9JX2 - chain A; structure by X-ray diffraction, 2.00 A resolution.

Chain A:
Molecule: Red fluorescent protein drFP583
Organism: Discosoma sp
Reference sequence: Q9U6Y8 (RFP_DISSP); numbering as in UniProt; present here: 8-65, 69-221
Amino-acid sequence (271 residues; row label = number of the first residue in the row; numbers below 1 keep their minus sign (Met-39 is residue -39)):
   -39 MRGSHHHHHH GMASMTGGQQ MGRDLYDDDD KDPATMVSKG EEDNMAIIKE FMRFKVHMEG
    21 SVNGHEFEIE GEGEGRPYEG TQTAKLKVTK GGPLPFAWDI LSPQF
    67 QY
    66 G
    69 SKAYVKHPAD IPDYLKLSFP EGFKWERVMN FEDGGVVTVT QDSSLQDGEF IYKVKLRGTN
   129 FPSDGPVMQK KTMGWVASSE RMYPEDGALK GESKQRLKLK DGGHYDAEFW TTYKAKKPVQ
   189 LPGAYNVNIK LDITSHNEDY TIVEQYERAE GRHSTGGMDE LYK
Not modelled in the structure: -39 to 5, 223-231
Covalently attached groups: covalent link Phe65-Gln67; covalent link Phe65-Tyr68; covalent link Gly66-Ser69, Gln67-Ser69
Modified / non-standard residues: Gly66 (chromophore; QYX); Gln67 (chromophore; Q2K); Tyr68 (chromophore; QIP)
Differences from the reference sequence: initiating methionine (-39); expression tag (-38 to 7, 222-231); engineered mutation His17 (Arg in Q9U6Y8), Ser21 (Thr in Q9U6Y8), Thr41 (His in Q9U6Y8), Gln42 (Asn in Q9U6Y8), Ala44 (Val in Q9U6Y8), Ala71 (Val in Q9U6Y8), Leu83 (Lys in Q9U6Y8), Glu117 (Cys in Q9U6Y8), Leu124 (Phe in Q9U6Y8), Arg125 (Ile in Q9U6Y8), Thr127 (Val in Q9U6Y8), Val144 (Glu in Q9U6Y8), Ser147 (Thr in Q9U6Y8), Met150 (Leu in Q9U6Y8), Glu153 (Arg in Q9U6Y8), Ala156 (Val in Q9U6Y8), Ser161 (Ile in Q9U6Y8), Lys162 (His in Q9U6Y8), Gln163 (Lys in Q9U6Y8), Arg164 (Ala in Q9U6Y8), Asp174 (Leu in Q9U6Y8), Ala175 (Val in Q9U6Y8), Trp178 (Lys in Q9U6Y8), Thr179 (Ser in Q9U6Y8), Thr180 (Ile in Q9U6Y8), Lys182 (Met in Q9U6Y8), Ala192 (Tyr in Q9U6Y8), Asn194 (Tyr in Q9U6Y8), Asn196 (Asp in Q9U6Y8), Ile197 (Ser in Q9U6Y8), Ala217 (Thr in Q9U6Y8); chromophore (66-68)

Summary:
Chain A is Red fluorescent protein drFP583 (Discosoma sp); the structure, Structure of rsCherry exposed to
oxygen for 8 days, was determined by X-ray diffraction, deposited together with 9H25, 9H26 and 9H27.
